5V3N - chains A and B; structure by X-ray diffraction, 1.30 A resolution.

== Chain A ==
Protein: Monopolin complex subunit CSM1
Organism: Saccharomyces cerevisiae (strain ATCC 204508 / S288c)
UniProt: P25651 (CSM1_YEAST); residues 69-181 here = UniProt positions 69-181
Amino-acid sequence (113 residues; numbered 69 to 181; the number before each row is that of its first residue):
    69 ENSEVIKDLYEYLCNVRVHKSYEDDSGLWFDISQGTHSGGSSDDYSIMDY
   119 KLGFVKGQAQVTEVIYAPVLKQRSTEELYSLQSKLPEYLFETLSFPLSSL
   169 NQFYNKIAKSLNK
Disordered / not traced: 69, 106-108

== Chain B ==
Protein: Ulp2p, Topoisomerase 1-associated factor 2 chimera
Organism: Saccharomyces cerevisiae x Saccharomyces kudriavzevii
UniProt: chimeric construct of H0GHZ9, Q02208: residues 27-46 from H0GHZ9 (H0GHZ9_SACCK) positions 825-844 (UniProt number = residue number + 798); residues 47-61 from Q02208 positions 384-398 (UniProt number = residue number + 337)
Amino-acid sequence (38 residues; numbered 24 to 61; the number before each row is that of its first residue):
    24 SNAPYFGRPSLKTRAKQFEGVSSKDIGENCRRIEAFSD
Disordered / not traced: 24, 48-51
Sequence notes: expression tag (24-26)
UniProt features mapped onto this chain:
  - modified residue: Ser60 (Phosphoserine)
Reported in the primary citation:
  - mutagenesis - F59A: decreased expression

== Interface between chain A and chain B ==
Residue-residue contacts (63; chain A residue first):
  Glu72(A) - Lys35(B)  salt bridge
  Asp76(A) - Lys35(B)
  Glu79(A) - Ser33(B)
  Glu79(A) - Leu34(B)  hydrogen bond (side chain-backbone)
  Glu79(A) - Lys35(B)
  Val84(A) - Leu34(B)  hydrophobic
  Arg85(A) - Leu34(B)
  Arg85(A) - Lys35(B)
  His87(A) - Leu34(B)
  His87(A) - Arg37(B)
  His87(A) - Ala38(B)
  His87(A) - Phe41(B)
  Tyr90(A) - Ser46(B)  hydrogen bond
  Asp92(A) - Ser46(B)  hydrogen bond
  Asp93(A) - Lys47(B)  salt bridge
  Trp97(A) - Ser46(B)
  Asp99(A) - Phe41(B)
  Ile100(A) - Phe41(B)
  Ser101(A) - Leu34(B)
  Ser101(A) - Arg37(B)
  His105(A) - Pro32(B)
  His105(A) - Ser33(B)
  Ile115(A) - Leu34(B)  hydrophobic
  Ile115(A) - Arg37(B)
  Asp117(A) - Arg37(B)  salt bridge
  Asp117(A) - Gln40(B)
  Asp117(A) - Phe41(B)
  Tyr118(A) - Phe41(B)
  Lys119(A) - Val44(B)
  Glu131(A) - Arg55(B)  salt bridge
  Ile133(A) - Cys53(B)  hydrophobic
  Val137(A) - Phe41(B)  hydrophobic
  Gln140(A) - Lys39(B)  hydrogen bond (side chain-backbone)
  Gln140(A) - Gln40(B)
  Gln140(A) - Glu42(B)  hydrogen bond (side chain-backbone)
  Arg141(A) - Arg37(B)
  Arg141(A) - Gln40(B)
  Glu155(A) - Arg54(B)  salt bridge
  Tyr156(A) - Arg54(B)
  Tyr156(A) - Ile56(B)  hydrophobic
  Tyr156(A) - Phe59(B)  hydrophobic
  Glu159(A) - Arg54(B)  salt bridge
  Thr160(A) - Cys53(B)
  Thr160(A) - Arg54(B)  hydrogen bond (backbone-backbone)
  Leu161(A) - Cys53(B)
  Leu161(A) - Arg54(B)
  Ser162(A) - Cys53(B)
  Ser162(A) - Arg54(B)  hydrogen bond (backbone-backbone)
  Ser162(A) - Arg55(B)  hydrogen bond
  Ser162(A) - Ile56(B)  hydrogen bond (backbone-backbone)
  Phe163(A) - Arg55(B)
  Phe163(A) - Ile56(B)
  Phe163(A) - Phe59(B)  hydrophobic
  Pro164(A) - Arg55(B)
  Pro164(A) - Ile56(B)
  Pro164(A) - Glu57(B)
  Ser167(A) - Glu57(B)  hydrogen bond (side chain-backbone)
  Ser167(A) - Ala58(B)
  Gln170(A) - Ala58(B)
  Gln170(A) - Phe59(B)  hydrogen bond (side chain-backbone)
  Phe171(A) - Phe59(B)  hydrophobic
  Lys174(A) - Ser60(B)  hydrogen bond
  Lys177(A) - Asp61(B)  salt bridge
Also at the interface, not in a pair above, chain A (39 interface residues in all): Asn83, Ser94, Gly103
Also at the interface, not in a pair above, chain B (24 interface residues in all): Ser45, Asn52
From the paper, about this interface:
  - specific contacts: Lys174(A)-Asp61(B), Ser60(B)-Lys174(A)
  - interface residues, chain A: Lys174(A)
  - hot spots on chain A (mutagenesis) - L161D: abolished binding to Ulp2p, Topoisomerase 1-associated factor 2 chimera (chain B)
  - interface residues, chain B: Cys53(B), Arg54(B), Arg55(B), Ile56(B), Phe59(B), Ser60(B)
  - hot spots on chain B (mutagenesis) - R54A, R55A: unchanged binding to Monopolin complex subunit CSM1 (chain A)
  - hot spots on chain B (mutagenesis) - I56A, F59A: decreased binding to Monopolin complex subunit CSM1 (chain A)

== Summary ==
Chain A and chain B form an interface of 39 and 24 residues respectively, with 12 hydrogen bonds and 7 salt
bridges. Polar contacts include Glu72(A)-Lys35(B), Asp93(A)-Lys47(B) and Asp117(A)-Arg37(B). The paper
describes contacts between Lys174(A) and Asp61(B) and Ser60(B) and Lys174(A). The paper reports that I56A and
F59A of chain B reduce binding to Monopolin complex subunit CSM1 (chain A); interface residues Lys174(A) and
Cys53(B) among others; 5 substitutions were tested in all.
Chain A is Monopolin complex subunit CSM1 (Saccharomyces cerevisiae (strain ATCC 204508 / S288c)) and chain B
is Ulp2p, Topoisomerase 1-associated factor 2 chimera (Saccharomyces cerevisiae x Saccharomyces kudriavzevii);
the structure, Structure of S. cerevisiae Ulp2-Tof2-Csm1 complex, was determined by X-ray diffraction together
with 5V1A from the same study.
